Entry 7N11 (X-ray diffraction, 2.10 A resolution); this record covers chain A.

== Chain A ==
Molecule: Leucine--tRNA ligase
Organism: Mycobacteroides abscessus
Notes: EC 6.1.1.4
UniProt: A0A0U0XQP3 (A0A0U0XQP3_9MYCO); numbering as in UniProt (aligned over 303-498)
Chain sequence (196 residues; row label = number of the first residue in the row):
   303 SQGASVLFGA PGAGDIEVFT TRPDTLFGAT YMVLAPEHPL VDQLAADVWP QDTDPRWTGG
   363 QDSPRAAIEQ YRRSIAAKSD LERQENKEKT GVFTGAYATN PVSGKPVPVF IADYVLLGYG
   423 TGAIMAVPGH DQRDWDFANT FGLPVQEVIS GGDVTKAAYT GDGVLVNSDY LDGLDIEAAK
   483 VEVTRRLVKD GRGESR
Unresolved in the structure: 303
Differences from the reference sequence: conflict Ala315 (Val in A0A0U0XQP3), Thr355 (Ala in A0A0U0XQP3)
Reported in the primary citation:
  - mutagenesis - D436H: decreased growth in response to norvaline
  - catalytic residues: Asp436 (citing earlier work)

== Summary ==
The paper reports the catalytic residue Asp436; D436H reduces growth in response to norvaline.
Chain A is Leucine--tRNA ligase (Mycobacteroides abscessus); the structure, Crystal structure of the M.
abscessus LeuRS editing domain in complex with epetraborole-AMP adduct, was determined by X-ray diffraction,
deposited together with 7N12.
